Entry 3M9S (X-ray diffraction, 4.50 A resolution (low resolution: residue-level contacts below are approximate; hydrogen-bond / salt-bridge calls are withheld)); this record covers chains 3 and 4 of the 13 polymer chains in the assembly.

[Chain 3]
Name: NADH-quinone oxidoreductase subunit 3
Organism: Thermus thermophilus
Notes: EC 1.6.99.5
Reference sequence: Q56223 (NQO3_THET8); residue numbers follow UniProt; this construct covers 1-783
Chain sequence (783 residues; each row starts with the number of its first residue):
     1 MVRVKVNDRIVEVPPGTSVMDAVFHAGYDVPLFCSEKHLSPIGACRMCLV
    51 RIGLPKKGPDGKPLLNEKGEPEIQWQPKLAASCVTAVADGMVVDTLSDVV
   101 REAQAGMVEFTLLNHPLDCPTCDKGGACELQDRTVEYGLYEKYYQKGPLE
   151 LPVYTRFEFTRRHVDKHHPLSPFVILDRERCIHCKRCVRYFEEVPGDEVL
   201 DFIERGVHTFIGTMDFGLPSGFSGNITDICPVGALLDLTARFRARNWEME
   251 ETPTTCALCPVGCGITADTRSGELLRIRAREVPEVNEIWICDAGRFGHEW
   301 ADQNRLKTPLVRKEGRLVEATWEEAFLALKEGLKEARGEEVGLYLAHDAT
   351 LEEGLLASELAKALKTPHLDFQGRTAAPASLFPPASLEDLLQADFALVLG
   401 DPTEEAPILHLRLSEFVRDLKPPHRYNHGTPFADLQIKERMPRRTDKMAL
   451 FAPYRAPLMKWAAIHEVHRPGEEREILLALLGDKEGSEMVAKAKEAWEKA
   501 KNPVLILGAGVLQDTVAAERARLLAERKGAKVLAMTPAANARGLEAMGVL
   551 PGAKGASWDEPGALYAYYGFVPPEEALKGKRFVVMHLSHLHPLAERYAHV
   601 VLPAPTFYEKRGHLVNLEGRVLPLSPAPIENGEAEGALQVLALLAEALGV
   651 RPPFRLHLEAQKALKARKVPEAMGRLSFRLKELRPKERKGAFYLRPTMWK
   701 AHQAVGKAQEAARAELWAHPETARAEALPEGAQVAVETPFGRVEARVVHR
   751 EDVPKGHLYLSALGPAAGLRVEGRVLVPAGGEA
Disordered / not traced: 56-72, 144-149, 778-783
Bound ions: 2Fe-2S cluster Fe: Cys34, Cys45, Cys48, Cys83; 4Fe-4S cluster Fe site 1: His115, Cys119, Cys122, Cys128; 4Fe-4S cluster Fe site 2: Cys181, Cys184, Cys187, Cys230; 4Fe-4S cluster Fe site 3: Cys256, Cys259, Cys263, Cys291
Small-molecule neighbours:
  - 2Fe-2S cluster (FES): Leu32, Phe33, Cys34, Ser35, Ile42, Gly43, Ala44, Cys45, Arg46, Met47, Cys48, Cys83
  - 4Fe-4S cluster (SF4), molecule 1: His115, Asp118, Cys119, Cys122, Lys124, Gly125, Cys128, Leu130, Gln131, Arg180, Val232, Gly233
  - 4Fe-4S cluster (SF4), molecule 2: Cys181, Ile182, His183, Cys184, Lys185, Arg186, Cys187, Phe202, Ile211, Cys230, Pro231, Val232, Ala234, Leu235
  - 4Fe-4S cluster (SF4), molecule 3: Cys256, Leu258, Cys259, Val261, Gly262, Cys263, Ile290, Cys291, Gly294, Pro407, Ile408
Swiss-Prot annotation at these positions:
  - binding site ([2Fe-2S] cluster): Cys34, Cys45, Cys48, Cys83
  - binding site ([4Fe-4S] cluster): His115, Cys119, Cys122, Cys128, Cys181, Cys184, Cys187, Cys230, Cys256, Cys259, Cys263, Cys291

[Chain 4]
Name: NADH-quinone oxidoreductase subunit 4
Organism: Thermus thermophilus
Notes: EC 1.6.99.5
Reference sequence: Q56220 (NQO4_THET8); residue numbers follow UniProt; this construct covers 1-409
Chain sequence (409 residues; numbered 1 to 409; the number before each row is that of its first residue):
     1 MREEFLEEIPLDAPPEEAKELRTEVMTLNVGPQHPSTHGVLRLMVTLSGE
    51 EVLEVVPHIGYLHTGFEKTMEHRTYLQNITYTPRMDYLHSFAHDLAYALA
   101 VEKLLGAVVPPRAETIRVILNELSRLASHLVFLGTGLLDLGALTPFFYAF
   151 RERETILDLFEWVTGQRFHHNYIRIGGVKEDLPEEFVPELKKLLEVLPHR
   201 IDEYEALFAESPIFYERARGVGVIPPEVAIDLGLTGGSLRASGVNYDVRK
   251 AYPYSGYETYTFDVPLGERGDVFDRMLVRIREMRESVKIIKQALERLEPG
   301 PVRDPNPQITPPPRHLLETSMEAVIYHFKHYTEGFHPPKGEVYVPTESAR
   351 GELGYYIVSDGGSMPYRVKVRAPSFVNLQSLPYACKGEQVPDMVAIIASL
   401 DPVMGDVDR
Disordered / not traced: 1-25, 32-38

[How chain 3 and chain 4 interact]
Residue-residue contacts (39):
  Leu112(3) with Met321(4); Glu322(4); Ile325(4)
  His115(3) with Met321(4)
  Pro116(3) with Met321(4)
  Leu117(3) with Thr319(4); Ser320(4); Met321(4); Val324(4)
  Cys119(3) with Val324(4); Ile325(4); Phe328(4)
  Gly125(3) with Phe328(4)
  Gly126(3) with Lys329(4)
  Gln131(3) with Ile325(4); Phe328(4)
  Asp132(3) with Lys329(4)
  Thr134(3) with Ile325(4); Tyr326(4)
  Val135(3) with Gln308(4); Tyr326(4); Lys329(4)
  Gly138(3) with Tyr326(4)
  Leu139(3) with Tyr326(4)
  Pro152(3) with Pro305(4); Pro307(4)
  Tyr154(3) with Pro307(4); Thr310(4); Pro312(4); Pro313(4); Ser320(4); Glu322(4)
  Thr155(3) with Ser320(4); Glu322(4)
  Arg161(3) with Thr319(4); Met321(4)
  Arg245(3) with Phe328(4)
  Trp247(3) with Phe328(4); Thr332(4)
Interface residues without a listed pair, chain 3 (23 interface residues in all): Pro120, Leu130, Glu150, Leu151
Interface residues without a listed pair, chain 4 (19 interface residues in all): Pro311, Leu316, Ala323

[Summary]
23 residues of chain 3 face 19 of chain 4 across their interface. Ligands of chain 3: 3 copies of 4Fe-4S
cluster and 2Fe-2S cluster. From UniProt: 4 [2Fe-2S] cluster-binding residues and 12 [4Fe-4S] cluster-binding
residues on chain 3.
Here chain 3 is NADH-quinone oxidoreductase subunit 3 and chain 4 is NADH-quinone oxidoreductase subunit 4,
both from Thermus thermophilus. Entry 3M9S (Crystal structure of respiratory complex I from Thermus
thermophilus) was determined by X-ray diffraction, deposited together with 3M9C.
